4ITX - chains A and B; structure by X-ray diffraction, 1.61 A resolution.

Chain A (and B):
Molecule: Cystathionine beta-lyase MetC
From: Escherichia coli
Notes: EC 4.4.1.8; chain B of this document is another copy of the same molecule, construct and numbering; everything in this record applies to it too
UniProt: P06721 (METC_ECOLI); residue numbers follow UniProt; this construct covers 1-395
Sequence (395 residues; row label = number of the first residue in the row):
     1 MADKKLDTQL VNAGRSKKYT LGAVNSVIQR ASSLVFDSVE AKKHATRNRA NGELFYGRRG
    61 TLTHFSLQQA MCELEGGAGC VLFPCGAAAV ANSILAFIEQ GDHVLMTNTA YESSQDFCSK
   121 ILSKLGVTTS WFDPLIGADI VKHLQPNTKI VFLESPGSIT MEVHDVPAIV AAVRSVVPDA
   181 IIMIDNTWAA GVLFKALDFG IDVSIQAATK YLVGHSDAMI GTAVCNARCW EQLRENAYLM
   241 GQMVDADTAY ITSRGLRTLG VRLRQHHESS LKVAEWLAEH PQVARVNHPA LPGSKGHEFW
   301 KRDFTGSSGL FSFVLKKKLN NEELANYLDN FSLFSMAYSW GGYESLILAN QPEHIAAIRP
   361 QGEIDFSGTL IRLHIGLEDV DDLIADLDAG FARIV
Unresolved in the structure: 1-4 (chain B: 1-3)
Sequence notes: engineered mutation Ser-113 (Pro in P06721)
UniProt features mapped onto this chain:
  - modified residue: Lys-210 (N6-(pyridoxal phosphate)lysine)
Metal / ion sites: Ca2+ near Asn-12 (its only coordinating residue here)
Residues lining bound ligands: IN5 ({1-[(3-hydroxy-methyl-5-phosphonooxy-methyl-pyridin-4-ylmethyl)-amino]-ethyl}-phosphonic acid): Tyr-56, Arg-58, Cys-85, Gly-86, Ala-87, Tyr-111, Glu-154, Ser-158, Asp-185, Thr-187, Ala-207, Thr-209, Lys-210, Met-219, Tyr-338, Ser-339, Trp-340, Leu-348, Arg-372
From the paper describing this entry:
  - binding site for IN5: Tyr-56, Tyr-111
  - catalytic residues: Tyr-111
  - catalytic residues: Lys-210 (proposed by the authors, not directly observed)
  - conformationally variable residues (side-chain flip): Tyr-111, Ser-113
  - contacts within the chain: Tyr-111/Ser-113
  - mutagenesis - Y111F, P113S (2.9-fold): decreased catalytic activity on cystathionine beta-elimination
  - mutagenesis - P113S (5.7-fold): increased catalytic activity on alanine racemization
  - mutagenesis - Y111F (6,000-fold): decreased catalytic activity on l-Ala racemization
  - mutagenesis - P113S (6.5-fold): increased catalytic activity on l-Ala

Interface between chain A and chain B:
Contacting residue pairs (28):
  Lys-17(A) / Asp-37(B)  salt bridge
  Thr-20(A) / Gln-29(B)  hydrogen bond (backbone-side chain)
  Leu-21(A) / Leu-21(B)  hydrophobic
  Leu-21(A) / Gln-29(B)  hydrogen bond (backbone-side chain)
  Leu-21(A) / Leu-54(B)
  Gly-22(A) / Leu-34(B)
  Gly-22(A) / Val-35(B)  hydrogen bond (backbone-backbone)
  Ala-23(A) / Gln-29(B)
  Ala-23(A) / Ala-31(B)  hydrophobic
  Val-24(A) / Ser-33(B)
  Val-27(A) / Ile-28(B)
  Ile-28(A) / Val-27(B)
  Ile-28(A) / Ile-28(B)  hydrogen bond (backbone-backbone)
  Ile-28(A) / Arg-30(B)
  Gln-29(A) / Thr-20(B)  hydrogen bond (side chain-backbone)
  Gln-29(A) / Leu-21(B)  hydrogen bond (side chain-backbone)
  Gln-29(A) / Ala-23(B)
  Arg-30(A) / Ile-28(B)
  Arg-30(A) / Arg-30(B)
  Arg-30(A) / Asp-247(B)  salt bridge
  Arg-30(A) / Tyr-250(B)
  Ser-33(A) / Val-24(B)
  Leu-34(A) / Gly-22(B)
  Val-35(A) / Gly-22(B)  hydrogen bond (backbone-backbone)
  Asp-37(A) / Lys-17(B)  salt bridge
  Leu-54(A) / Leu-21(B)
  Asp-247(A) / Arg-30(B)  salt bridge
  Tyr-250(A) / Arg-30(B)
Interface residues without a listed pair, chain A (18 interface residues in all): Ala-31

Summary:
The chain A/chain B interface involves 18 residues from each chain, with 7 hydrogen bonds and 4 salt bridges.
Polar pairs include Lys-17(A)/Asp-37(B), Arg-30(A)/Asp-247(B) and Thr-20(A)/Gln-29(B). Chain A binds compound
IN5. From the paper: catalytic residues Tyr-111(A) and Lys-210(A); Y111F and P113S of chain A reduce catalytic
activity on cystathionine beta-elimination.
Chain A and chain B are both Cystathionine beta-lyase MetC (Escherichia coli); the structure, P113S mutant of
E. coli Cystathionine beta-lyase MetC inhibited by reaction with L-Ala-P, was determined by X-ray diffraction,
deposited together with 4XBJ, 4WR3 and 4ITG.
